9C9M - chains A and I of the 12 polymer chains in the assembly; structure by electron microscopy, 2.01 A resolution.

[Chain A (and I)]
Name: Integrase
From: Human immunodeficiency virus 1
Notes: EC 2.7.7.-, 3.1.-.-; chain I of this document is another copy of the same molecule, construct and numbering; everything in this record applies to it too
UniProt: P12497 (POL_HV1N5); residues 1-288 here correspond to UniProt positions 1148-1435 (UniProt number = residue number + 1147)
Chain sequence (358 residues; row label = number of the first residue in the row; numbers below 1 keep their minus sign (Met-69 is residue -69)):
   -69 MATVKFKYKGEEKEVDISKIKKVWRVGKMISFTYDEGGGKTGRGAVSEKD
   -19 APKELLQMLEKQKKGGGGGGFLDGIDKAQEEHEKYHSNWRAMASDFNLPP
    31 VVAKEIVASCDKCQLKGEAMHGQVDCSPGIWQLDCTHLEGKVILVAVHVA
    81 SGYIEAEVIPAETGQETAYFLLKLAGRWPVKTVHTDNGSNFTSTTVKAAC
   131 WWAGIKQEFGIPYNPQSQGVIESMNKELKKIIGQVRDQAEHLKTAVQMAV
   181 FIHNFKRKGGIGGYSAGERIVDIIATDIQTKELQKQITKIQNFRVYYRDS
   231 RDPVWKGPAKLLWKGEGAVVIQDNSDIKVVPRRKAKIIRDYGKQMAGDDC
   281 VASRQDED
Unresolved in the structure: -69 to 0, 229-235, 269-288
Construct notes: initiating methionine (-69); expression tag (-68 to 0)
Swiss-Prot annotation at these positions:
  - zinc finger: Asp3 to Gln44 (Integrase-type)
  - DNA-binding region: Phe223 to Asp270 (Integrase-type)
  - binding site (Zn(2+)): His12, His16, Cys40, Cys43
  - binding site (Mg(2+)): Asp64, Asp116, Glu152
Ion coordination: Zn2+: His12, His16, Cys40, Cys43; Mg2+ site 1: Asp64, Asp116 (together with Dolutegravir); Mg2+ site 2: Asp64, Glu152 (together with Dolutegravir)
Residues lining bound ligands: Dolutegravir (DLU; (4R,12aS)-N-(2,4-difluorobenzyl)-7-hydroxy-4-methyl-6,8-dioxo-3,4,6,8,12,12a-hexahydro-2H-pyrido[1',2':4,5]pyrazino[2,1-b][1,3]oxazine-9-carboxamide): Asp64, Cys65, Asp116, Asn117, Gly118, Tyr143, Pro145, Gln146, Glu152
What the authors report for this chain:
  - catalytic residues: Asp64, Glu152
  - catalytic residues: Asp116 (citing earlier work)
  - mutagenesis - D64N/D116N (>1000-fold), Y271R, Q274L, A276P, G277Q, D279R: decreased catalytic activity
  - mutagenesis - D279E: unchanged catalytic activity

[How chain A and chain I interact]
Contacting residue pairs (44; chain A residue first):
  Glu11(A) with Lys186(I), salt bridge
  Glu13(A) with Gln168(I)
  Lys14(A) with Gln168(I), hydrogen bond (backbone-side chain)
  Tyr15(A) with Phe181(I), hydrophobic; Ile182(I); Lys186(I)
  His16(A) with Gln164(I); Arg187(I), hydrogen bond (backbone-side chain)
  Ser17(A) with Lys186(I), hydrogen bond (side chain-backbone)
  Asn18(A) with Lys186(I); Arg187(I); Lys188(I), hydrogen bond (side chain-backbone)
  Arg20(A) with Lys188(I); Gly189(I)
  Ala21(A) with Lys186(I); Lys188(I)
  Ser24(A) with Lys188(I)
  Asp25(A) with Lys188(I)
  Lys42(A) with Gln164(I), hydrogen bond (backbone-side chain); Asp167(I)
  Cys43(A) with Gln164(I), hydrogen bond
  Leu45(A) with Lys160(I)
  Lys160(A) with Leu45(I)
  Gln164(A) with His16(I); Lys42(I), hydrogen bond (side chain-backbone); Cys43(I), hydrogen bond
  Asp167(A) with Lys42(I)
  Gln168(A) with Glu13(I); Lys14(I), hydrogen bond (side chain-backbone)
  Phe181(A) with Tyr15(I), hydrophobic
  Ile182(A) with Tyr15(I)
  Lys186(A) with Glu11(I), salt bridge; Tyr15(I); Ser17(I), hydrogen bond (backbone-side chain); Asn18(I); Ala21(I)
  Arg187(A) with His16(I), hydrogen bond (side chain-backbone); Asn18(I)
  Lys188(A) with Asn18(I), hydrogen bond (backbone-side chain); Arg20(I); Ala21(I); Ser24(I); Asp25(I)
  Gly189(A) with Arg20(I)
Interface residues without a listed pair, chain A (25 interface residues in all): Val165
Interface residues without a listed pair, chain I (25 interface residues in all): Val165

[Overview]
Chain A and chain I each contribute 25 residues to their interface, with 12 hydrogen bonds and 2 salt bridges.
Polar contacts include Glu11(A)-Lys186(I), Lys14(A)-Gln168(I) and His16(A)-Arg187(I). From the paper:
catalytic residues Asp64(A), Glu152(A) and Asp116(A); D64N/D116N, Y271R and Q274L of chain A, among others,
reduce catalytic activity; 7 substitutions were tested in all.
Both chains are Integrase (Human immunodeficiency virus 1). Entry 9C9M (HIV-1 intasome core bound with DTG)
was determined by electron microscopy.
